Entry 7JGS (electron microscopy, 3.20 A resolution); this record covers chains C and E of the 9 polymer chains in the assembly.

== Chain C ==
Protein: AT22044p1
Organism: Drosophila melanogaster
UniProtKB: Q7K2L1 (Q7K2L1_DROME); residue numbers follow UniProt; this construct covers 1-721
Sequence (721 residues; numbered 1 to 721; the number before each row is that of its first residue):
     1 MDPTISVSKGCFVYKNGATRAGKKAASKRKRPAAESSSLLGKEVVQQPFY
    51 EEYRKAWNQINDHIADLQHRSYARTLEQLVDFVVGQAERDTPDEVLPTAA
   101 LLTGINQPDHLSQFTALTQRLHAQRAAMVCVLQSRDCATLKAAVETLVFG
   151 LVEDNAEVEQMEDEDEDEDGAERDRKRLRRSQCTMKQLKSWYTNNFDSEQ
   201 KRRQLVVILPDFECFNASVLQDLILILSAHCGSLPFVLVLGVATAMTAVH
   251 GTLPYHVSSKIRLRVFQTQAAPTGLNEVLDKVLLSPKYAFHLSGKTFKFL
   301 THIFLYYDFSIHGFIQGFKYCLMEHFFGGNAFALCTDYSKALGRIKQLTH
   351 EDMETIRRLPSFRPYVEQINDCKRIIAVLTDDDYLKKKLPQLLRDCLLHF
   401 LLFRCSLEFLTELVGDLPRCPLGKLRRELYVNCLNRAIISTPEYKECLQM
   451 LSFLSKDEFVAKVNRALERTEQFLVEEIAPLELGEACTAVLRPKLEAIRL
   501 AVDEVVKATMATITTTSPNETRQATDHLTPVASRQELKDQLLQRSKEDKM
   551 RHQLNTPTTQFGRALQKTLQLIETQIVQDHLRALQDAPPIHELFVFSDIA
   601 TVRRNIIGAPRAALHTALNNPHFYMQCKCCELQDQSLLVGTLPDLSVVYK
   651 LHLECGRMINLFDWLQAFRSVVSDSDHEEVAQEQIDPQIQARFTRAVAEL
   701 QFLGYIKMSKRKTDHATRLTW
Not modelled in the structure: 21-37, 90-93, 160-176, 200-201, 509-561, 673-686
What the authors report for this chain:
  - mutagenesis - K141A (3-fold): decreased binding to DNA

== Chain E ==
Protein: Origin recognition complex subunit 5
Organism: Drosophila melanogaster
UniProtKB: Q24169 (ORC5_DROME); numbering as in UniProt (aligned over 1-460)
Sequence (460 residues; numbered 1 to 460; the number before each row is that of its first residue):
     1 MEAICSSLEPLFPCREAAIETLGELIGDSSETYPSAIYLFGHSGTGKTAL
    51 TRAFLKECGKRQNVRTAHLNAIECYTTKIMLEILLDSLAPDQGDALKVDN
   101 MLDFVEQLRRQAATRVEDQGFLIAVDNAERLRDMDANVLPVLLRLQELTN
   151 LNLCVILLSQLPFEKFYNKTGLSEIVCLHLAQYNKAETQRILGSDFQQVR
   201 NQLLEQFAQDKKRLEICQEAVTEDFYNNYLNLFLSVFYKACRDVPELQLT
   251 ARKCLSTYLEPVLDGTVDATDISRLWRHIAGPLRSALTQIYMRIEKPAEE
   301 VEDFTAIEDQSVRKLAQSLELPYYAKFLLIAAFLASHNAAKQDKRLFVKH
   351 HGKQRKRMQTVNARAKTTEKMSTTLGPKSFSIDRLLAIFYAILEEKVGLT
   401 CNLLSQISTLVHLNLLSFVSGEQNIMEGSARLQCTIGLEFVLQIGKVVGF
   451 NVRQYLCDFM
Not modelled in the structure: 207-210, 266-272, 296-317, 350-374, 457-460
UniProt features mapped onto this chain:
  - binding site (ATP): Gly41 to Thr48
Ion coordination: Mg2+: Thr48 (together with ATP)
Small-molecule neighbours: ATP (adenosine-5'-triphosphate): Leu11, Phe12, Pro13, Arg15, His42, Ser43, Gly44, Thr45, Gly46, Lys47, Thr48, Ala49, Gln160, Tyr183, Ile191, Pro245

== Interface between chain C and chain E ==
Pairs across the interface - 57 pairs, chain C then chain E:
  Ile105(C) with Leu319(E), hydrophobic; Glu320(E); Leu413(E), hydrophobic
  Leu140(C) with Ile72(E)
  Lys141(C) with Tyr75(E)
  Glu145(C) with Tyr75(E)
  Thr184(C) with Tyr75(E); Ile79(E)
  Lys186(C) with Asp86(E), salt bridge
  Cys214(C) with His412(E)
  Asp222(C) with Ile72(E); Arg130(E), salt bridge
  Leu225(C) with Ile72(E), hydrophobic
  Ile226(C) with Ile72(E); Glu73(E)
  Ala229(C) with Arg52(E), hydrogen bond (backbone-side chain); Asn70(E)
  His230(C) with Glu73(E), salt bridge
  Thr244(C) with Leu319(E); Leu413(E)
  His250(C) with Met292(E); Ile294(E)
  Tyr255(C) with Ser43(E); Asp243(E); Tyr291(E), hydrophobic
  Ser258(C) with Arg293(E)
  Ser259(C) with Arg293(E), hydrogen bond (backbone-side chain)
  Ile261(C) with Arg293(E), hydrogen bond (backbone-side chain)
  Arg262(C) with Glu295(E), salt bridge
  Leu263(C) with Arg293(E); Ile294(E); Glu295(E), hydrogen bond (backbone-backbone)
  Arg264(C) with Glu295(E), salt bridge
  Val265(C) with Ile294(E), hydrophobic
  Ala270(C) with Glu320(E)
  Leu305(C) with Pro322(E); Tyr323(E), hydrogen bond (backbone-backbone)
  Tyr306(C) with Pro322(E); Tyr323(E), hydrophobic; Tyr324(E), hydrogen bond (backbone-backbone)
  Tyr307(C) with Pro322(E); Tyr324(E), hydrophobic; Val397(E); Asn402(E); Gln406(E), hydrogen bond (backbone-side chain)
  Asp308(C) with Pro322(E); Asn402(E), hydrogen bond; Gln406(E)
  Phe309(C) with Leu321(E); Pro322(E)
  Ile607(C) with Thr400(E); Asn402(E)
  Gly608(C) with Thr400(E); Cys401(E), hydrogen bond (backbone-backbone)
  Ala609(C) with Thr400(E)
  Arg611(C) with Leu399(E)
  Leu719(C) with Glu427(E)
Also at the interface, not in a pair above, chain C (39 interface residues in all): Glu213, Ala243, Met246, Pro272, His302, Lys707
Also at the interface, not in a pair above, chain E (35 interface residues in all): Glu82, Ile83, Leu96, Glu246, Ala325

== In short ==
39 residues of chain C and 35 residues of chain E are in contact, with 9 hydrogen bonds and 5 salt bridges.
Polar pairs include Lys186(C)-Asp86(E), Asp222(C)-Arg130(E) and His230(C)-Glu73(E). Ligands of chain E: ATP.
UniProt lists 8 ATP-binding residues on chain E. From the paper: K141A of chain C reduces binding to DNA.
Here chain C is AT22044p1 and chain E is Origin recognition complex subunit 5, both from Drosophila
melanogaster. Entry 7JGS (Structure of Drosophila ORC bound to poly(dA/dT) DNA and Cdc6 (conformation 2)) was
determined by electron microscopy together with 7JGR, 7JK2, 7JK3, 7JK4, 7JK5 and 7JK6 from the same study.
